Entry 7L70 (electron microscopy, 2.80 A resolution); this record covers chains D and F of the 10 polymer chains in the assembly.

[Chain D]
Molecule: Translation initiation factor eIF-2B subunit beta
From: Homo sapiens
UniProtKB: P49770 (EI2BB_HUMAN); numbering as in UniProt (aligned over 2-351)
Sequence (368 residues; numbered -16 to 351; the number before each row is that of its first residue; numbers below 1 keep their minus sign (Met-16 is residue -16)):
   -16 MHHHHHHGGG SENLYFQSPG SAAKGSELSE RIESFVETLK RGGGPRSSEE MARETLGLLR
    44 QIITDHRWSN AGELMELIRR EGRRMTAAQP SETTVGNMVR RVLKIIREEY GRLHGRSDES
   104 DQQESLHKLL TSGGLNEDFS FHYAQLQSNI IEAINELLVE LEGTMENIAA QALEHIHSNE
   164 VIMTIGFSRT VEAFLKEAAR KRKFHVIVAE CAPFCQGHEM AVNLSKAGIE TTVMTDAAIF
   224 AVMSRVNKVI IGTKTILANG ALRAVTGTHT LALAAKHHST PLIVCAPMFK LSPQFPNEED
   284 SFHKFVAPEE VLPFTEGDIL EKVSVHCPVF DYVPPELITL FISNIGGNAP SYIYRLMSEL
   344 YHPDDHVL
Disordered / not traced: -16 to 7, 99-124
Construct notes: initiating methionine (-16); expression tag (-15 to 1)
Swiss-Prot annotation at these positions:
  - natural variant: Val85 (V85E: In VWM2), Ala127 (A127V: Found in a patient with Rett syndrome-like phenotype; uncertain significance), Ser171 (S171F: In VWM2), Pro196 (P196S: In VWM2), Gly200 (G200V: In VWM2), Glu213 (E213G: In VWM2), Cys268 (C268Y: In VWM2), Lys273 (K273R: In VWM2), Val316 (V316D: In VWM2), Gly329 (G329V: In VWM2)

[Chain F]
Molecule: Translation initiation factor eIF-2B subunit delta
From: Homo sapiens
UniProtKB: Q9UI10 (EI2BD_HUMAN); residue numbers follow UniProt; this construct covers 1-523
Sequence (523 residues; row label = number of the first residue in the row):
     1 MAAVAVAVRE DSGSGMKAEL PPGPGAVGRE MTKEEKLQLR KEKKQQKKKR KEEKGAEPET
    61 GSAVSAAQCQ VGPTRELPES GIQLGTPREK VPAGRSKAEL RAERRAKQEA ERALKQARKG
   121 EQGGPPPKAS PSTAGETPSG VKRLPEYPQV DDLLLRRLVK KPERQQVPTR KDYGSKVSLF
   181 SHLPQYSRQN SLTQFMSIPS SVIHPAMVRL GLQYSQGLVS GSNARCIALL RALQQVIQDY
   241 TTPPNEELSR DLVNKLKPYM SFLTQCRPLS ASMHNAIKFL NKEITSVGSS KREEEAKSEL
   301 RAAIDRYVQE KIVLAAQAIS RFAYQKISNG DVILVYGCSS LVSRILQEAW TEGRRFRVVV
   361 VDSRPWLEGR HTLRSLVHAG VPASYLLIPA ASYVLPEVSK VLLGAHALLA NGSVMSRVGT
   421 AQLALVARAH NVPVLVCCET YKFCERVQTD AFVSNELDDP DDLQCKRGEH VALANWQNHA
   481 SLRLLNLVYD VTPPELVDLV ITELGMIPCS SVPVVLRVKS SDQ
Disordered / not traced: 1-171, 518-523
Swiss-Prot annotation at these positions:
  - region: Arg170 to Leu179 (May bind the chemical integrated stress response (ISR) inhibitor ISRIB)
  - modified residue: Ala2 (N-acetylalanine), Ser12 (Phosphoserine), Thr86 (Phosphothreonine), Ser130 (Phosphoserine)
  - natural variant: Arg209 (R209Q: In VWM4), Ala228 (A228V: In VWM4), Leu269 (L269R: In VWM4), Arg357 (R357Q: In VWM4), Arg374 (R374C: In VWM4), Cys465 (C465R: In VWM4), Tyr489 (Y489H: In VWM4)

[Interface between chain D and chain F]
Residue-residue contacts (19; chain D residue first):
  Glu157(D) - Val453(F)
  His158(D) - Val447(F)
  His158(D) - Val453(F)
  His160(D) - His182(F)
  Ser161(D) - Ser178(F)  hydrogen bond (side chain-backbone)
  Ser161(D) - Leu179(F)
  Ser161(D) - His182(F)
  Asn162(D) - Ser178(F)  hydrogen bond (side chain-backbone)
  Lys231(D) - Thr449(F)  hydrogen bond
  Lys231(D) - Asp450(F)  salt bridge
  Thr322(D) - Thr449(F)
  Leu323(D) - Asn411(F)
  Leu323(D) - Val447(F)  hydrophobic
  Gly330(D) - Val447(F)
  Ala332(D) - Asn411(F)
  Tyr335(D) - Pro513(F)
  Tyr335(D) - Arg517(F)  hydrogen bond
  Tyr337(D) - Val514(F)
  Arg338(D) - Arg517(F)
Also at the interface, not in a pair above, chain D (15 interface residues in all): Arg185, Pro264
Also at the interface, not in a pair above, chain F (13 interface residues in all): Ser181, Phe452

[In short]
15 residues of chain D and 13 residues of chain F are in contact; the contacts include 4 hydrogen bonds and 1
salt bridge. Polar contacts include Lys231(D)-Asp450(F), Ser161(D)-Ser178(F) and Asn162(D)-Ser178(F).
Here chain D is Translation initiation factor eIF-2B subunit beta and chain F is Translation initiation factor
eIF-2B subunit delta, both from Homo sapiens. Entry 7L70 (The eukaryotic translation initiation factor 2B from
Homo sapiens in its apo form) was determined by electron microscopy, deposited together with 7L7G.
